Entry 7TGW (electron microscopy, 3.00 A resolution); this record covers chains A and B of the 3 polymer chains in the assembly.

# Chain A (and B)
Name: Spike glycoprotein
Source organism: Severe acute respiratory syndrome coronavirus 2
Notes: chain B of this document is another copy of the same molecule, construct and numbering; everything in this record applies to it too
UniProt: P0DTC2 (SPIKE_SARS2); aligned to UniProt positions 14-1208 over residues 14-1208 (the alignment contains insertions or deletions, so no single offset holds)
Sequence (1231 residues; row label = number of the first residue in the row):
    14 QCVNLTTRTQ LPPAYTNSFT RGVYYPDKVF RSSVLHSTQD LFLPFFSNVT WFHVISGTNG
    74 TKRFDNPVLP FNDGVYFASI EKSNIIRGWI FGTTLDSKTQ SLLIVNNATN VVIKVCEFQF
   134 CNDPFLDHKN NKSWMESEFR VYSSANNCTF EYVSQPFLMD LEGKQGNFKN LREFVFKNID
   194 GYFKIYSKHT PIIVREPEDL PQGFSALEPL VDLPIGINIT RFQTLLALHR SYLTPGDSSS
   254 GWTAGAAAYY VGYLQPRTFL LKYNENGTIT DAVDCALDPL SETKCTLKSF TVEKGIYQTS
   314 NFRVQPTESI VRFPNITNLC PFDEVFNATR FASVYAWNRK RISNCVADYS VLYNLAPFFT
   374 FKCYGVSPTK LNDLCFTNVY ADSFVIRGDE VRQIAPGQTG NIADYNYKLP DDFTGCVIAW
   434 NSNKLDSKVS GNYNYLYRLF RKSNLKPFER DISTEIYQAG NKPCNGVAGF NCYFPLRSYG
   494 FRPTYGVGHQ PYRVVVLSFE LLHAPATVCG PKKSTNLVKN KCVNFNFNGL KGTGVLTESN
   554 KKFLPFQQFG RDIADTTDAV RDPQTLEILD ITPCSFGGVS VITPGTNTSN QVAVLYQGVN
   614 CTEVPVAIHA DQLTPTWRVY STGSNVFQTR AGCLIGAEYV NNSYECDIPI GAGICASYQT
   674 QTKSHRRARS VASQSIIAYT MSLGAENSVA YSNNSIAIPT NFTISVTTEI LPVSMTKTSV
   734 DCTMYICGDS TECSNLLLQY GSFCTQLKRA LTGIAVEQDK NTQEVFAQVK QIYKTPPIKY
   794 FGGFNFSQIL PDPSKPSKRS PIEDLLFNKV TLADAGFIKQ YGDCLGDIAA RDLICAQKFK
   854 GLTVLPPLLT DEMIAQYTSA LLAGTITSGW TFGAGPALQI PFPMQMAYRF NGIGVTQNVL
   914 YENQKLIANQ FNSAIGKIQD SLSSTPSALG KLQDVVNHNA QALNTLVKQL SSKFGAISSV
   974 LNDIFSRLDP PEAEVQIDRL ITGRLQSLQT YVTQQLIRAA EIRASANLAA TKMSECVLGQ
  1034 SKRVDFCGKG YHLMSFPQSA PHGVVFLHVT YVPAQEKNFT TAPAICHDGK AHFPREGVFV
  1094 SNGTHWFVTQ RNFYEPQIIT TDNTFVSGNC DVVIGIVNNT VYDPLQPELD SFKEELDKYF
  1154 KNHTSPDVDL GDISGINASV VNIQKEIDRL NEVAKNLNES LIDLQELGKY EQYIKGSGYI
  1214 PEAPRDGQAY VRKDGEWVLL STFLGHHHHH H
Unresolved in the structure: 69-73, 674-685, 1144-1244 (chain B: 69-73, 619-628, 674-685, 833-844, 1144-1244)
Sequence notes: conflict Val67 (Ala in P0DTC2), Ile93 (Thr95 in P0DTC2), Asp140 (Tyr145 in P0DTC2), 35 further conflict positions vs the reference (P0DTC2) not listed; insertion (206-207); expression tag (1209-1244)
Disulfides: Cys15-Cys134, Cys129-Cys161, Cys288-Cys298, Cys333-Cys358, Cys376-Cys429, Cys388-Cys522, Cys477-Cys485, Cys535-Cys587, Cys614-Cys646, Cys659-Cys668, Cys735-Cys757, Cys740-Cys746, Cys837-Cys848, Cys1029-Cys1040, Cys1079-Cys1123
Glycans and other covalent adducts: N-acetylglucosamine (NAG) linked to Asn120, Asn160, Asn231, Asn279, Asn613, Asn654, Asn706, Asn714, Asn798, Asn1071, Asn1095, Asn1131
Residues lining bound ligands: N-acetylglucosamine (NAG; 2-acetamido-2-deoxy-beta-D-glucopyranose): Phe59, Asn61, Pro628
Curated features (UniProtKB/Swiss-Prot):
  - glycosylation (N-linked (GlcNAc...) asparagine): Asn17 (complex), Asn61 (hybrid), Asn331 (complex), Asn603 (hybrid)
Reported in the primary citation:
  - conformationally variable residues (order/disorder transition): Ile831 to Gly854

# Interface between chain A and chain B
Contacting residue pairs (104):
  Gln311(A) - Ser732(B)
  Gln311(A) - Lys761(B)
  Pro518(A) - Tyr195(B)
  Pro518(A) - Pro227(B)  hydrophobic
  Lys544(A) - Asp976(B)  salt bridge
  Lys544(A) - Ser979(B)  hydrogen bond
  Gly545(A) - Asn975(B)
  Thr546(A) - Asp742(B)
  Lys555(A) - Phe43(B)
  Phe556(A) - Phe43(B)  hydrophobic
  Leu557(A) - Gly280(B)
  Phe559(A) - Lys41(B)
  Phe559(A) - Glu221(B)
  Phe559(A) - Pro222(B)  hydrophobic
  Gln560(A) - Lys41(B)
  Gln560(A) - Val42(B)  hydrogen bond (side chain-backbone)
  Gln560(A) - Phe43(B)
  Gln561(A) - Lys41(B)  hydrogen bond (backbone-backbone)
  Phe562(A) - Lys41(B)
  Phe562(A) - Val42(B)
  Phe562(A) - Phe43(B)  hydrogen bond (backbone-backbone)
  Gly563(A) - Phe43(B)
  Arg564(A) - Val42(B)
  Arg564(A) - Phe43(B)  hydrogen bond (backbone-backbone)
  Asp565(A) - Lys853(B)  salt bridge
  Ile566(A) - Ala849(B)  hydrophobic
  Ile566(A) - Lys961(B)  hydrogen bond (backbone-side chain)
  Ala567(A) - Lys853(B)
  Ala567(A) - Val960(B)  hydrophobic
  Ala567(A) - Ser964(B)
  Asp568(A) - Arg44(B)  salt bridge
  Asp568(A) - Lys961(B)  salt bridge
  Asp568(A) - Ser964(B)
  Thr569(A) - Lys853(B)  hydrogen bond
  Cys587(A) - Asp742(B)
  Gly611(A) - Lys832(B)
  Gln641(A) - Ile831(B)
  Thr642(A) - Ile831(B)
  Arg643(A) - Ile831(B)
  Arg643(A) - Thr863(B)
  Ala644(A) - Pro859(B)  hydrophobic
  Pro662(A) - Leu861(B)  hydrophobic
  Ala665(A) - Pro860(B)  hydrogen bond (backbone-backbone)
  Ala665(A) - Leu861(B)
  Ala665(A) - Thr863(B)
  Gly666(A) - Leu861(B)  hydrogen bond (backbone-backbone)
  Met694(A) - Leu861(B)  hydrophobic
  Met694(A) - Leu862(B)  hydrophobic
  Leu696(A) - Lys783(B)
  Leu696(A) - Gln869(B)
  Leu696(A) - Tyr870(B)
  Ala698(A) - Lys783(B)
  Ala698(A) - Gln784(B)
  Ala698(A) - Ile785(B)  hydrogen bond (backbone-backbone)
  Glu699(A) - Ile785(B)
  Glu699(A) - Lys787(B)
  Asn700(A) - Gln784(B)
  Asn700(A) - Ile785(B)  hydrogen bond (backbone-backbone)
  Asn700(A) - Tyr786(B)
  Asn700(A) - Lys787(B)
  Val702(A) - Gln892(B)
  Ala703(A) - Gln892(B)
  Tyr704(A) - Tyr793(B)
  Tyr704(A) - Phe794(B)
  Tyr704(A) - Ile893(B)
  Tyr704(A) - Phe895(B)
  Asn706(A) - Pro894(B)
  Ser708(A) - Gln892(B)  hydrogen bond
  Ser708(A) - Pro894(B)
  Ile709(A) - Gln892(B)
  Ile709(A) - Ile893(B)  hydrophobic
  Ala710(A) - Leu891(B)  hydrophobic
  Ala710(A) - Gln892(B)
  Gln954(A) - Arg762(B)  hydrogen bond
  Thr958(A) - Arg762(B)
  Gln962(A) - Ser755(B)
  Gln962(A) - Gln759(B)
  Ser965(A) - Gln752(B)
  Phe967(A) - Tyr753(B)  hydrophobic
  Arg992(A) - Val988(B)
  Thr1003(A) - Gln759(B)
  Thr1003(A) - Gln1002(B)  hydrogen bond
  Gln1007(A) - Gln759(B)  hydrogen bond
  Glu1014(A) - Arg1016(B)  salt bridge
  Arg1036(A) - Glu1028(B)  salt bridge
  Arg1036(A) - Arg1036(B)
  Val1037(A) - Ser1027(B)
  Tyr1044(A) - Ala887(B)  hydrophobic
  Pro1066(A) - Pro889(B)
  Glu1069(A) - Leu891(B)
  Thr1074(A) - Met897(B)
  Ala1075(A) - Met897(B)
  Pro1076(A) - Met897(B)
  Pro1076(A) - Tyr914(B)  hydrophobic
  Phe1086(A) - Asn911(B)
  Phe1086(A) - Tyr914(B)  hydrophobic
  Pro1087(A) - Gln910(B)  hydrogen bond (backbone-side chain)
  Val1091(A) - Tyr901(B)
  Arg1104(A) - Tyr901(B)
  Phe1118(A) - Asn911(B)
  Ser1120(A) - Asn911(B)  hydrogen bond
  Ser1120(A) - Glu915(B)
  Ile1127(A) - Gln917(B)
  Ile1127(A) - Lys918(B)
Also at the interface, not in a pair above, chain A (88 interface residues in all): Gln52, Thr312, Pro586, Gln610, Gly645, Gly664, Gly697, Ser701, Ser705, Asn707, Pro712, Lys966, Gly968, Ser1000, Thr1006, Ile1010, Asp1038, Lys1042, Gly1043, Val1065, Asn1071, Val1125, Val1126, Leu1142
Also at the interface, not in a pair above, chain B (91 interface residues in all): Tyr38, Asp40, Asn279, Thr281, Asn748, Phe756, Thr765, Gln781, Pro789, Phe830, Asp845, Phe852, Thr856, Leu858, Met866, Thr880, Trp883, Gly886, Gly888, Ala890, Asn904, Val973, Asp991, Thr1006, Leu1009, Leu1031, Gly1032, Glu1141, Leu1142
Interface features reported in the paper:
  - pairs named by the authors: Gln311(A)-Lys761(B) (backbone contact), Lys544(A)-Ser979(B) (hydrogen bond), Lys544(A)-Asp976(B) (salt bridge), Asp565(A)-Lys853(B) (salt bridge), Thr569(A)-Lys853(B) (hydrogen bond)

# Summary
88 residues of chain A and 91 residues of chain B are in contact; the contacts include 17 hydrogen bonds and 6
salt bridges. Polar contacts include Lys544(A)-Asp976(B), Asp565(A)-Lys853(B) and Asp568(A)-Arg44(B). The
paper describes a backbone contact between Gln311(A) and Lys761(B); hydrogen bonds between Lys544(A) and
Ser979(B) and Thr569(A) and Lys853(B); salt bridges between Lys544(A) and Asp976(B) and Asp565(A) and
Lys853(B). The paper reports conformational variability at Ile831(A).
Chain A and chain B are both Spike glycoprotein (Severe acute respiratory syndrome coronavirus 2); the
structure, Omicron spike at 3.0 A (open form), was determined by electron microscopy (same publication as 7TGX
and 7TGY).
